PDB entry 4PP5 | X-ray diffraction, 2.00 A resolution | chains A and B

== Chain A ==
Name: Retinoic acid receptor RXR-alpha
From: Homo sapiens
Notes: fragment: Ligand Binding Domain
UniProt: P19793 (RXRA_HUMAN); residues 228-458 here = UniProt positions 228-458
Chain sequence (231 residues; row label = number of the first residue in the row):
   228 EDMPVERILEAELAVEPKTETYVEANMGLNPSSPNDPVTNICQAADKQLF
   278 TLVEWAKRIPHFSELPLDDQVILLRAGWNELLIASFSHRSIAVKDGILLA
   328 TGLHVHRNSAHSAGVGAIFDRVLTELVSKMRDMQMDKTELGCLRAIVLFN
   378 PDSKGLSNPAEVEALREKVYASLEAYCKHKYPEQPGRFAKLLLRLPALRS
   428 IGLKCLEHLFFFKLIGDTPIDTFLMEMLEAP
Unresolved in the structure: 245-261
Small-molecule neighbours: 2W0 ((2E,4E,6Z,8E)-3,7-dimethyl-8-(5-methyl-3,4-dihydronaphthalen-1(2H)-ylidene)octa-2,4,6-trienoic acid): I268, A271, A272, Q275, W305, N306, L309, I310, F313, R316, L326, A327, V342, I345, F346, V349, C432, H435, L436, F439
Reported in the primary citation:
  - binding site for 2W0: V342, I345

== Chain B ==
Name: Nuclear receptor coactivator 2
Notes: fragment: Coactivator peptide
UniProt: Q15596 (NCOA2_HUMAN); numbering as in UniProt (aligned over 686-698)
Chain sequence (13 residues; numbered 686 to 698; the number before each row is that of its first residue):
   686 KHKILHRLLQDSS
Unresolved in the structure: 697-698

== Interface between chain A and chain B ==
Residue-residue contacts (26; chain A residue first):
  F277(A) with L693(B), hydrophobic
  V280(A) with L690(B), hydrophobic; L693(B); L694(B), hydrophobic
  K284(A) with L693(B), hydrogen bond (side chain-backbone); L694(B), hydrogen bond (side chain-backbone); D696(B)
  L294(A) with H691(B); L694(B), hydrophobic
  Q297(A) with L694(B)
  V298(A) with L690(B), hydrophobic; H691(B); L694(B), hydrophobic
  L301(A) with L690(B), hydrophobic; L694(B), hydrophobic
  R302(A) with H687(B), hydrogen bond; L690(B)
  T449(A) with I689(B)
  F450(A) with I689(B); L693(B), hydrophobic
  E453(A) with H687(B); K688(B), hydrogen bond (side chain-backbone); I689(B), hydrogen bond (side chain-backbone); L690(B), hydrogen bond (side chain-backbone)
  E456(A) with H687(B), salt bridge
  A457(A) with H687(B)
Interface residues without a listed pair, chain A (15 interface residues in all): E281, F289
Interface residues without a listed pair, chain B (9 interface residues in all): K686

== Summary ==
The interface between chain A and chain B involves 15 residues on one side and 9 on the other, with 6 hydrogen
bonds and 1 salt bridge. Among the polar pairs are E456(A)-H687(B), K284(A)-L693(B) and K284(A)-L694(B).
Ligands of chain A: compound 2W0. The paper reports a binding site for 2W0 at V342(A) and I345(A).
Chain A is Retinoic acid receptor RXR-alpha (Homo sapiens) and chain B is Nuclear receptor coactivator 2; the
structure, Crystal structure of human Retinoid X Receptor alpha-ligand binding domain complex with 5-methyl
UAB30 and the ..., was determined by X-ray diffraction, deposited together with 4POH, 4POJ and 4PP3.
